PDB entry 6ESN | X-ray diffraction, 1.84 A resolution | chains A and C

== Chain A ==
Name: Nuclear receptor ROR-gamma
Source organism: Homo sapiens
UniProt: P51449 (RORG_HUMAN), isoform P51449-2; residues 265-507 here correspond to UniProt positions 244-486 (UniProt number = residue number - 21)
Sequence (267 residues; numbered 243 to 509; the number before each row is that of its first residue):
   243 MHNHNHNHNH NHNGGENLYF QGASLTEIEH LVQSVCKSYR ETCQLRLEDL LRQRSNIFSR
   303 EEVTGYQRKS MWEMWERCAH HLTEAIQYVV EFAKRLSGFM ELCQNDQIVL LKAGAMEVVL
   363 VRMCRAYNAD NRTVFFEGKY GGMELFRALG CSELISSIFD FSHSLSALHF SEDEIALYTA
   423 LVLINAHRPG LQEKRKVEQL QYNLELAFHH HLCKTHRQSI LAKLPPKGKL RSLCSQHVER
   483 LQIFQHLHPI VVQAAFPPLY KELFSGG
Not modelled in the structure: 243-257
Construct notes: initiating methionine (243); expression tag (244-264, 508-509)
Bound ions: Na+: Cys366, Tyr369, Ser408
Small-molecule neighbours: BWE ((2R)-2-acetamido-N-[4-(5-cyano-3-fluoranyl-2-methoxy-phenyl)thiophen-2-yl]-2-(4-ethylsulfonylphenyl)ethanamide): Cys285, Gln286, Leu287, Leu292, Cys320, His323, Ala327, Val361, Arg364, Met365, Arg367, Ala368, Tyr369, Val376, Phe377, Phe378, Glu379, Phe388, Leu391, Ile397, Ile400, Phe401, Ser404

== Chain C ==
Name: Lys-his-lys-ile-leu-his-arg-leu-leu-gln-asp-ser
Source organism: Homo sapiens
Sequence (12 residues; each row starts with the number of its first residue):
   686 KHKILHRLLQ DS

== Chain A / chain C interface ==
Residue-residue contacts (23; chain A residue first):
  Lys336(A) - Leu693(C)  hydrogen bond (side chain-backbone)
  Lys336(A) - Leu694(C)  hydrogen bond (side chain-backbone)
  Lys336(A) - Asp696(C)  hydrogen bond (side chain-backbone)
  Phe341(A) - Leu694(C)  hydrophobic
  Met342(A) - Leu694(C)
  Gln346(A) - His691(C)
  Gln346(A) - Gln695(C)  hydrogen bond
  Gln349(A) - Leu694(C)
  Ile350(A) - Leu694(C)  hydrophobic
  Leu353(A) - Leu690(C)  hydrophobic
  Leu353(A) - Leu694(C)  hydrophobic
  Pro500(A) - His687(C)
  Pro500(A) - Ile689(C)  hydrophobic
  Leu501(A) - Ile689(C)
  Leu501(A) - Leu693(C)  hydrophobic
  Lys503(A) - His687(C)
  Glu504(A) - His687(C)
  Glu504(A) - Lys688(C)
  Glu504(A) - Ile689(C)  hydrogen bond (side chain-backbone)
  Glu504(A) - Leu690(C)  hydrogen bond (side chain-backbone)
  Leu505(A) - Leu690(C)  hydrophobic
  Gly509(A) - Lys686(C)  hydrogen bond (backbone-backbone)
  Gly509(A) - His687(C)  hydrogen bond (backbone-side chain)
Other interface residues (no listed pair), chain A (15 interface residues in all): Val332, Lys354

== Summary ==
Chain A and chain C form an interface of 15 and 10 residues respectively, with 8 hydrogen bonds. Polar
contacts include Lys336(A)-Leu693(C), Lys336(A)-Leu694(C) and Lys336(A)-Asp696(C). Bound to chain A: compound
BWE. Cys366(A), Tyr369(A) and Ser408(A) coordinate Na+.
Chain A is Nuclear receptor ROR-gamma and chain C is Lys-his-lys-ile-leu-his-arg-leu-leu-gln-asp-ser, both
from Homo sapiens; the structure, Ligand complex of RORg LBD, was determined by X-ray diffraction, deposited
together with 5NI5, 5NI7, 5NI8, 5NIB and 6FGQ.
